8OF4 - chains A and I of the 11 polymer chains in the assembly; structure by electron microscopy, 2.94 A resolution.

Chain A:
Molecule: Histone H3.2
Source organism: Xenopus laevis
Reference sequence: P84233 (H32_XENLA); residues 0-135 here correspond to UniProt positions 1-136 (UniProt number = residue number + 1)
Amino-acid sequence (136 residues; row label = number of the first residue in the row; numbering starts at 0):
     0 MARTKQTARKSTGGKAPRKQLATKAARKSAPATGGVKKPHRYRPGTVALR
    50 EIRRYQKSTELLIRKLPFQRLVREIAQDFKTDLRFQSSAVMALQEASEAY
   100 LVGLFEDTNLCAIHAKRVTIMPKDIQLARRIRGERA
Not modelled in the structure: 0-37
Curated features (UniProtKB/Swiss-Prot):
  - modified residue: Arg2 (Asymmetric dimethylarginine), Thr3 (Phosphothreonine), Lys4 (Allysine), Gln5 (5-glutamyl dopamine), Thr6 (Phosphothreonine), Arg8 (Citrulline), Lys9 (N6,N6,N6-trimethyllysine), Ser10 (ADP-ribosylserine), Thr11 (Phosphothreonine), Lys14 (N6-(2-hydroxyisobutyryl)lysine), Arg17 (Asymmetric dimethylarginine), Lys18 (N6-(2-hydroxyisobutyryl)lysine), Lys23 (N6-(2-hydroxyisobutyryl)lysine), Arg26 (Citrulline), Lys27 (N6,N6,N6-trimethyllysine), Ser28 (ADP-ribosylserine), Lys36 (N6,N6,N6-trimethyllysine), Lys37 (N6-methyllysine), Tyr41 (Phosphotyrosine), Lys56 (N6,N6,N6-trimethyllysine) and 8 more in UniProt
  - lipidation: Cys110 (S-palmitoyl cysteine)

Chain I:
Molecule: 145-nt DNA strand
Source organism: Xenopus laevis
Sequence (145 nucleotides; numbered -72 to 72; the number before each row is that of its first residue; numbers below 1 keep their minus sign (DA-72 is residue -72)):
   -72 ATCAGAATCCCGGTGCCGAGGCCGCTCAATTGGTCGTAGACAGCTCTAGC
   -22 ACCGCTTAAACGCACGTACGCGCTGTCCCCCGCGTTTTAACCGCCAAGGG
    28 GATTACTCCCTAGTCTCCAGGCACGTGTCAGATATATACATCGAT

How chain A and chain I interact:
Residue-residue contacts - 22 pairs, chain A then chain I:
  Tyr41(A) - DC69(I)  phosphate contact
  Tyr41(A) - DG70(I)  phosphate contact
  Arg42(A) - DG70(I)  hydrogen bond to the phosphate
  Arg42(A) - DA71(I)  salt bridge to the phosphate
  Pro43(A) - DT-6(I)  phosphate contact
  Pro43(A) - DA-5(I)  sugar contact
  Thr45(A) - DG70(I)  phosphate contact
  Arg63(A) - DA-14(I)  phosphate contact
  Arg63(A) - DA-13(I)  salt bridge to the phosphate
  Arg72(A) - DC-23(I)  salt bridge to the phosphate
  Arg83(A) - DG-24(I)  phosphate contact
  Arg83(A) - DC-23(I)  phosphate contact
  Phe84(A) - DG-24(I)  phosphate contact
  Phe84(A) - DC-23(I)  hydrogen bond to the phosphate
  Gln85(A) - DG-24(I)  phosphate contact
  Ser86(A) - DG-24(I)  hydrogen bond to the phosphate
  Arg116(A) - DG-3(I)  phosphate contact
  Arg116(A) - DC-2(I)  phosphate contact
  Val117(A) - DG-3(I)  hydrogen bond to the phosphate
  Thr118(A) - DC-4(I)  hydrogen bond to the phosphate
  Thr118(A) - DG-3(I)  hydrogen bond to the phosphate
  Met120(A) - DC-2(I)  phosphate contact
Other interface residues (no listed pair), chain A (16 interface residues in all): Arg40, Lys115

Overview:
Chain A and chain I form an interface of 16 and 12 residues respectively, with 6 hydrogen bonds and 3 salt
bridges. Polar pairs include Arg42(A)-DG70(I), Phe84(A)-DC-23(I) and Ser86(A)-DG-24(I).
Chain A is Histone H3.2 and chain I is a 145-nt DNA strand, both from Xenopus laevis; the structure,
Nucleosome Bound human SIRT6 (Composite), was determined by electron microscopy.
